7M50 - chains J and K of the 39 polymer chains in the assembly; structure by X-ray diffraction, 2.31 A resolution.

Chain J (and K):
Protein: Coat protein
Source organism: Satellite tobacco mosaic virus
Notes: chain K of this document is another copy of the same molecule, construct and numbering; everything in this record applies to it too
UniProtKB: P17574 (COAT_STMV); residues 1-159 here = UniProt positions 1-159
Chain sequence (159 residues; each row starts with the number of its first residue):
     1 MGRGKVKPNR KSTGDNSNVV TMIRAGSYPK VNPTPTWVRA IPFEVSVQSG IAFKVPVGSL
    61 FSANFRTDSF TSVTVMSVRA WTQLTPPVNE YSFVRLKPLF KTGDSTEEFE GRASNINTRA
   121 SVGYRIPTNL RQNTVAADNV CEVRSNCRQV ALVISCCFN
Unresolved in the structure: 1-12 (chain K: 1-13)

How chain J and chain K interact:
Contacting residue pairs - 85 pairs, chain J then chain K:
  N16(J) with R125(K)
  S17(J) with R125(K); P127(K); N129(K)
  N18(J) with P127(K); N129(K), hydrogen bond (backbone-side chain)
  V19(J) with P127(K)
  V20(J) with F100(K), hydrophobic; F109(K), hydrophobic; R125(K); P127(K)
  T21(J) with Y124(K); R125(K), hydrogen bond (backbone-backbone)
  M22(J) with F109(K), hydrophobic; V122(K), hydrophobic; G123(K)
  I23(J) with S77(K); V122(K); G123(K), hydrogen bond (backbone-backbone); Y124(K); R125(K)
  A25(J) with S121(K), hydrogen bond (backbone-side chain)
  G26(J) with W81(K), hydrogen bond (backbone-side chain); S121(K), hydrogen bond (backbone-side chain)
  S27(J) with W81(K)
  Y28(J) with P42(K); W81(K); A151(K), hydrophobic; V153(K)
  P29(J) with W81(K)
  V31(J) with P42(K), hydrophobic
  P33(J) with R39(K), hydrogen bond (backbone-side chain); N64(K); F65(K)
  T34(J) with N64(K); R66(K), hydrogen bond (backbone-side chain)
  P35(J) with R39(K); R66(K), hydrogen bond (backbone-side chain)
  T36(J) with W37(K)
  W37(J) with T36(K); W37(K)
  R39(J) with P33(K), hydrogen bond (side chain-backbone); P35(K)
  P42(J) with Y28(K); V31(K), hydrophobic
  N64(J) with P33(K); T34(K)
  F65(J) with P33(K)
  R66(J) with T34(K), hydrogen bond (side chain-backbone); P35(K), hydrogen bond (side chain-backbone); S69(K), hydrogen bond (side chain-backbone); F70(K); N159(K)
  D68(J) with D68(K)
  S69(J) with R66(K), hydrogen bond (backbone-side chain)
  F70(J) with R66(K)
  S77(J) with I23(K)
  W81(J) with G26(K), hydrogen bond (side chain-backbone); S27(K), hydrogen bond (side chain-backbone); Y28(K); P29(K)
  F100(J) with V20(K), hydrophobic
  E107(J) with V20(K)
  F109(J) with V20(K), hydrophobic; M22(K), hydrophobic
  S121(J) with A25(K), hydrogen bond (side chain-backbone); G26(K), hydrogen bond (side chain-backbone)
  V122(J) with M22(K), hydrophobic
  G123(J) with M22(K); I23(K), hydrogen bond (backbone-backbone)
  Y124(J) with T21(K); I23(K)
  R125(J) with D15(K); V20(K); T21(K), hydrogen bond (backbone-backbone); I23(K)
  P127(J) with S17(K); N18(K); V19(K); V20(K)
  T128(J) with D15(K)
  N129(J) with S17(K); N18(K), hydrogen bond (side chain-backbone)
  A151(J) with Y28(K), hydrophobic
  V153(J) with Y28(K)
Other interface residues (no listed pair), chain J (50 interface residues in all): N32, E44, R79, P98, E110, R119, L130, N159
Other interface residues (no listed pair), chain K (53 interface residues in all): G14, N32, A40, E44, R79, P98, E107, E110, R119, I126, T128, L130

In short:
50 residues of chain J face 53 of chain K across their interface, with 21 hydrogen bonds. Polar pairs include
N18(J)-N129(K), A25(J)-S121(K) and G26(J)-W81(K).
Chain J and chain K are both Coat protein (Satellite tobacco mosaic virus); the structure, Crystallographic
structure of a cubic crystal form of STMV grown from ammonium sulfate, was determined by X-ray diffraction
together with 5BKL, 5BKN, 7M2T, 7M2V, 7M3T and 7M57 from the same study.
